7NJP - chains C and D of the 20 polymer chains in the assembly; structure by electron microscopy, 2.84 A resolution.

[Chain C]
Molecule: ATP synthase subunit alpha
From: Mycolicibacterium smegmatis (strain ATCC 700084 / mc(2)155)
Notes: EC 7.1.2.2
Reference sequence: A0R202 (ATPA_MYCS2); residue numbers follow UniProt; this construct covers 1-548
Chain sequence (548 residues; numbered 1 to 548; the number before each row is that of its first residue):
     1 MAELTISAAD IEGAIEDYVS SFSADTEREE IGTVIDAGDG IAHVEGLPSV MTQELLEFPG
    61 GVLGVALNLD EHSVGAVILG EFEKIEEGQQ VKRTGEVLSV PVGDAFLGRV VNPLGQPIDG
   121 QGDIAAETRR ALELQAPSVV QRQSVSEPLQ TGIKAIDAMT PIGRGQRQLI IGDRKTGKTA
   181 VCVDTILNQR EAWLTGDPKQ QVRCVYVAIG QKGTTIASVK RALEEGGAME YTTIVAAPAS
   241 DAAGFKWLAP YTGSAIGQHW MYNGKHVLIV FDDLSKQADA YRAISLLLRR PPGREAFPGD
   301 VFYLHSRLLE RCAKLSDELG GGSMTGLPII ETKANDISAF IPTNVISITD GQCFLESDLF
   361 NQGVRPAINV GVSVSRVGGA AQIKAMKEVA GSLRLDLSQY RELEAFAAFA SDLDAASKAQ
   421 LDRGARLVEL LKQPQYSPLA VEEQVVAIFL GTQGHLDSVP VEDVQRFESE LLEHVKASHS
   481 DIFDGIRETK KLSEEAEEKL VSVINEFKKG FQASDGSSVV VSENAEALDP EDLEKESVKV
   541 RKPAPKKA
Disordered / not traced: 1-4, 23-28, 522-530, 546-548
Curated features (UniProtKB/Swiss-Prot):
  - binding site (ATP): G172 to T179
  - site: S373 (Required for activity)
Metal / ion sites: Mg2+: T179 (together with ATP)
Ligand contacts:
  - ADP (adenosine-5'-diphosphate): V374, S375, R376
  - ATP (adenosine-5'-triphosphate): D173, R174, K175, T176, G177, K178, T179, A180, F360, R365, P366, Q433, P434, Q435

[Chain D]
Molecule: ATP synthase subunit beta
From: Mycolicibacterium smegmatis (strain ATCC 700084 / mc(2)155)
Notes: EC 7.1.2.2
Reference sequence: A0R200 (ATPB_MYCS2); numbering as in UniProt (aligned over 1-475)
Chain sequence (475 residues; each row starts with the number of its first residue):
     1 MTATAEKTAG RVVRITGPVV DVEFPRGSVP ELFNALHAEI TFGALAKTLT LEVAQHLGDS
    61 LVRCISMQPT DGLVRGVEVT DTGASISVPV GDGVKGHVFN ALGDCLDDPG YGKDFEHWSI
   121 HRKPPAFSDL EPRTEMLETG LKVVDLLTPY VRGGKIALFG GAGVGKTVLI QEMINRIARN
   181 FGGTSVFAGV GERTREGNDL WVELADANVL KDTALVFGQM DEPPGTRMRV ALSALTMAEF
   241 FRDEQGQDVL LFIDNIFRFT QAGSEVSTLL GRMPSAVGYQ PTLADEMGEL QERITSTRGR
   301 SITSMQAVYV PADDYTDPAP ATTFAHLDAT TELSRAVFSK GIFPAVDPLA SSSTILDPAI
   361 VGDEHYRVAQ EVIRILQRYK DLQDIIAILG IDELSEEDKQ LVNRARRIER FLSQNMMAAE
   421 QFTGQPGSTV PLKETIEAFD KLTKGEFDHL PEQAFFLIGG LDDLAKKAES LGAKL
Disordered / not traced: 1-7
Metal / ion sites: Mg2+: T167 (together with ADP)
Ligand contacts: ADP (adenosine-5'-diphosphate): G161, A162, G163, V164, G165, K166, T167, V168, E196, F338, F343, M416, A419, F422, T423

[Interface between chain C and chain D]
Residue-residue contacts (112; chain C residue first):
  V19(C) with R11(D)
  G46(C) with R75(D)
  L47(C) with R75(D), hydrogen bond (backbone-side chain)
  P48(C) with V74(D); R75(D)
  S49(C) with V74(D)
  V50(C) with L73(D); V74(D); R75(D)
  M51(C) with F42(D), hydrophobic; G72(D); L73(D); V74(D), hydrophobic
  T52(C) with I15(D); T70(D), hydrogen bond (side chain-backbone); G72(D), hydrogen bond (backbone-backbone); L73(D), hydrogen bond (backbone-backbone)
  Q53(C) with D71(D)
  N68(C) with I15(D)
  L69(C) with R14(D); I15(D), hydrogen bond (backbone-backbone); R75(D)
  D70(C) with V13(D); R14(D); R75(D), hydrogen bond (backbone-side chain)
  E71(C) with V13(D), hydrogen bond (backbone-backbone); R14(D), salt bridge
  S73(C) with R75(D), hydrogen bond (backbone-side chain)
  V74(C) with R75(D)
  G95(C) with F42(D)
  E96(C) with F42(D)
  V97(C) with F42(D), hydrophobic; L45(D), hydrophobic
  E133(C) with L45(D); D71(D)
  L134(C) with A44(D); L45(D), hydrophobic
  A136(C) with D221(D)
  V139(C) with L106(D), hydrophobic; T194(D); G197(D); N198(D), hydrogen bond (backbone-side chain)
  V140(C) with L106(D), hydrophobic; D107(D); W201(D), hydrophobic
  R142(C) with T194(D); R195(D); N198(D), hydrogen bond (backbone-side chain)
  Q143(C) with N198(D)
  S144(C) with N198(D)
  V145(C) with R195(D)
  R167(C) with R193(D)
  P291(C) with T268(D)
  R294(C) with V277(D)
  G299(C) with E265(D)
  D300(C) with E265(D)
  F302(C) with R258(D); Q261(D); E265(D)
  Y303(C) with D221(D); E222(D); R227(D); E265(D)
  S306(C) with M220(D), hydrogen bond (side chain-backbone); D221(D)
  R307(C) with D221(D)
  E310(C) with R193(D); T194(D), hydrogen bond; M220(D); D221(D)
  S338(C) with A312(D)
  T343(C) with Y309(D); A312(D)
  I346(C) with A162(D), hydrophobic; R193(D)
  S347(C) with R193(D), hydrogen bond (backbone-side chain); R258(D), hydrogen bond
  I348(C) with R193(D), hydrogen bond (backbone-side chain); M220(D), hydrophobic
  T349(C) with R193(D), hydrogen bond (backbone-side chain)
  D350(C) with R193(D), salt bridge; R195(D), salt bridge
  G371(C) with F338(D); S339(D)
  V374(C) with F338(D), hydrophobic
  S375(C) with F422(D)
  R376(C) with G163(D); R193(D); R195(D); F422(D)
  G378(C) with Q421(D); F422(D)
  G379(C) with Q421(D), hydrogen bond (backbone-backbone)
  R394(C) with F343(D)
  L395(C) with F343(D), hydrophobic; T423(D); L457(D), hydrophobic
  S398(C) with S339(D)
  Q399(C) with K340(D), hydrogen bond (side chain-backbone); R410(D); Q453(D); F456(D)
  E402(C) with K340(D); R406(D), salt bridge; R410(D), salt bridge
  F406(C) with I386(D), hydrophobic; R406(D)
  F409(C) with A387(D); I388(D)
  S411(C) with D392(D)
  A416(C) with Q453(D)
  Q420(C) with Q453(D), hydrogen bond
Other interface residues (no listed pair), chain C (71 interface residues in all): L67, P137, S138, R290, P292, N344, V372, V377, G391, L403, S417
Other interface residues (no listed pair), chain D (67 interface residues in all): T16, G17, P69, V98, D199, F217, Q219, P223, L269, G341, I342, Y379, G390, I391, V402, P451, E452

[In short]
71 residues of chain C and 67 residues of chain D are in contact; the contacts include 19 hydrogen bonds and 5
salt bridges. Polar pairs include E71(C)-R14(D), D350(C)-R193(D) and D350(C)-R195(D). ADP is bound between
chain C and chain D. Ligands of chain C: ATP.
Here chain C is ATP synthase subunit alpha and chain D is ATP synthase subunit beta, both from
Mycolicibacterium smegmatis (strain ATCC 700084 / mc(2)155). Entry 7NJP (Mycobacterium smegmatis ATP synthase
state 2) was determined by electron microscopy (same publication as 7NJK, 7NJL, 7NJM, 7NJN, 7NJO, 7NJQ and 20
further entries).
